Entry 8YGF (electron microscopy, 4.66 A resolution (low resolution: residue-level contacts below are approximate; hydrogen-bond / salt-bridge calls are withheld)); this record covers chains F and H of the 8 polymer chains in the assembly.

# Chain F
Protein: SIR2-like domain-containing protein
Organism: Bacillus subtilis A29
Reference sequence: D4G637 (D4G637_BACNB); residue numbers follow UniProt; this construct covers 1-1005
Chain sequence (1005 residues; each row starts with the number of its first residue):
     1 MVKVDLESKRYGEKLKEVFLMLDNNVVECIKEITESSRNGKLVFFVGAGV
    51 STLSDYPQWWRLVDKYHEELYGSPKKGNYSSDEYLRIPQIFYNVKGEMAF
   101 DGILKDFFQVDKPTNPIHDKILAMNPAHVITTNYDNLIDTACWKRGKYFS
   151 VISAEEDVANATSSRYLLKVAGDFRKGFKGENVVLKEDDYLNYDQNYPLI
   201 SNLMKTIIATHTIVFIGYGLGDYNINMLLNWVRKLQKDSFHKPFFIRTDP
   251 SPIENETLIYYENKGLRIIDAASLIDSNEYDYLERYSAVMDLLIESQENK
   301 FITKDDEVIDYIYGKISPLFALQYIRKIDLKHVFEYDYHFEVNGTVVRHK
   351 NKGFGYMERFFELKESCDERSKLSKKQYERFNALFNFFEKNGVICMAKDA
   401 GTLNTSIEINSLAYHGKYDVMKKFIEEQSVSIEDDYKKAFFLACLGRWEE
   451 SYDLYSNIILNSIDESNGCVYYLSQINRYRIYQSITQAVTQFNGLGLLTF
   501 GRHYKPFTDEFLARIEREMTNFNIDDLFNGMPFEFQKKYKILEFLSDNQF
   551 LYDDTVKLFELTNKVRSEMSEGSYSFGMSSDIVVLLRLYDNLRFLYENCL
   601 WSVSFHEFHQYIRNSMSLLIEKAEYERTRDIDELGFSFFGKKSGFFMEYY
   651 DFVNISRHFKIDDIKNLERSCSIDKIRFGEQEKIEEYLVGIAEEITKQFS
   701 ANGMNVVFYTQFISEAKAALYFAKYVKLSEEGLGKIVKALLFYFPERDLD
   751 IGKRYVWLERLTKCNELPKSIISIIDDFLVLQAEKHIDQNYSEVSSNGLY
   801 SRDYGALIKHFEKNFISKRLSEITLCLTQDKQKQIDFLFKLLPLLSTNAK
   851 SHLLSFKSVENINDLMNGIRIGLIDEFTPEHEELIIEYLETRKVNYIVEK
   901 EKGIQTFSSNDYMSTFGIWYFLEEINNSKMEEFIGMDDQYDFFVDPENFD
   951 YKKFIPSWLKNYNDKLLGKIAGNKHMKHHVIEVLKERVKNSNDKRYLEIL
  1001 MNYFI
Unresolved in the structure: 1-22
Differences from the reference sequence: engineered mutation A171 (His in D4G637)
What the authors report for this chain:
  - catalytic residues: S51, N133, D135 (by similarity / conservation)
  - mutagenesis - N133A/H171A, H171A: abolished catalytic activity on SPR TTP
  - mutagenesis - H171A: increased growth in response to TTP

# Chain H
Protein: SPR
Organism: Bacillus subtilis A29
Reference sequence: A0A162TY69 (A0A162TY69_BACIU); residues 1-264 here = UniProt positions 1-264
Chain sequence (264 residues; each row starts with the number of its first residue):
     1 MKTVIQDTADVYFKRKSDGKLVFTAEAQTASFSQAISEEKLRGGIGNKPL
    51 YILKSEKEINLTVKNAFFDLEWLAMTQGETIQEETKVKVFDREHGLIVDD
   101 TNKVTLKGKPVSDVTFYNKKGLTYKIAVSTDGTYTIPTAFAAAKDKLTAV
   151 YQIEKVGRRLAIKASKFSERYEVEYRTIAYNPDTEEVYSDIYIQFPNVSP
   201 SGEFEMSLENGNALAPEIKFEALADTDTDEMAVVIEASRDENTAAPVEDT
   251 TGSTQSSDLGGTTE
Unresolved in the structure: 79-167, 241-264

# How chain F and chain H interact
Pairs across the interface - 38 pairs, chain F then chain H:
  H339(F) - A213(H)
  T402(F) - Q6(H)
  L403(F) - V4(H)
  L403(F) - Q6(H)
  N404(F) - M1(H)
  N404(F) - V4(H)
  N404(F) - I5(H)
  T405(F) - M1(H)
  T405(F) - K2(H)
  T405(F) - T3(H)
  T405(F) - V4(H)
  S406(F) - M1(H)
  S406(F) - K2(H)
  I407(F) - K2(H)
  I407(F) - T3(H)
  E571(F) - S33(H)
  E571(F) - N60(H)
  G572(F) - S33(H)
  S573(F) - F32(H)
  S573(F) - S33(H)
  Y574(F) - A30(H)
  Y574(F) - S31(H)
  Y574(F) - F32(H)
  S575(F) - A30(H)
  S575(F) - S31(H)
  F576(F) - T29(H)
  F576(F) - A30(H)
  F576(F) - F32(H)
  G577(F) - D7(H)
  M578(F) - Q28(H)
  I582(F) - V4(H)
  E633(F) - E236(H)
  L634(F) - I193(H)
  L634(F) - V234(H)
  S637(F) - I191(H)
  F638(F) - F32(H)
  F638(F) - I193(H)
  Y650(F) - K2(H)
Other interface residues (no listed pair), chain F (31 interface residues in all): E341, N343, R348, G401, L585, L586, D630, K641, S643, E648
Other interface residues (no listed pair), chain H (22 interface residues in all): T8, Q34, L214

# In short
31 residues of chain F face 22 of chain H across their interface. From the paper: catalytic residues S51(F),
N133(F) and D135(F); N133A/H171A and H171A of chain F abolish catalytic activity on SPR TTP.
Chain F is SIR2-like domain-containing protein and chain H is SPR, both from Bacillus subtilis A29; the
structure, The tetramer Structure of SPR-DSR2 complex, was determined by electron microscopy (same publication
as 8YGC, 8YGK, 8YGN, 8YGO and 8YGP).
